6LAR - chains C and F of the 10 polymer chains in the assembly; structure by electron microscopy, 3.70 A resolution.

[Chain C]
Molecule: ESX-3 secretion system protein EccD3
Organism: Mycolicibacterium smegmatis MC2 155
Reference sequence: A0QQ46 (ECCD3_MYCS2); residue numbers follow UniProt; this construct covers 1-475
Sequence (475 residues; row label = number of the first residue in the row):
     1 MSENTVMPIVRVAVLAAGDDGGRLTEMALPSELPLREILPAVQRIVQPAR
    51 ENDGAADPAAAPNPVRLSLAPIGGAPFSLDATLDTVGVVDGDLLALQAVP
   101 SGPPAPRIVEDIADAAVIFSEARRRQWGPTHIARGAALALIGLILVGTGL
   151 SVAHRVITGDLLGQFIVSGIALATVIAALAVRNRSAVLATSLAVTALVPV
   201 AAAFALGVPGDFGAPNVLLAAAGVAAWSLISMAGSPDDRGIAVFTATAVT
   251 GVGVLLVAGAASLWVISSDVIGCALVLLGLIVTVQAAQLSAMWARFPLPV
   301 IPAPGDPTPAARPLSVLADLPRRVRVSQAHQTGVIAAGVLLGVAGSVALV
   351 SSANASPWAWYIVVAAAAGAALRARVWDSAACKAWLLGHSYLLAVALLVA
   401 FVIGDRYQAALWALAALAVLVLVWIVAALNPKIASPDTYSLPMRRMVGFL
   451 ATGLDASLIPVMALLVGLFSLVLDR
Unresolved in the structure: 1-7, 17-20, 48-64, 212-213, 473-475

[Chain F]
Molecule: ESX-3 secretion system protein EccC3
Organism: Mycolicibacterium smegmatis MC2 155
Reference sequence: A0QQ40 (ECCC3_MYCS2); numbering as in UniProt (aligned over 1-431)
Sequence (449 residues; numbered 1 to 449; the number before each row is that of its first residue):
     1 MSRLIFEHQRRLTPPTTRKGTITIEPPPQLPRVVPPSLLRRVLPFLIVIL
    51 IVGMIVALFATGMRLISPTMLFFPFVLLLAATALYRGGDNKMRTEEVDAE
   101 RADYLRYLSVVRDNVRAHAAEQRAALEWSHPEPEVLATIPGTRRQWERDP
   151 RDRDFLVLRAGRHDVPLDAALKVKDTADEIDLEPVAHSALRGLLDVQRTV
   201 RDAPTGLDVAKLARITVIGEADEARAAIRAWIAQAVTWHDPTMLGVALAA
   251 PDLESGDWSWLKWLPHVDVPNEADGVGPARYLTTSTAELRERLAPALADR
   301 PLFPAESGAALKHLLVVLDDPDADPDDIARKPGLTGVTVIHRTTELPNRE
   351 QYPDPERPILRVADGRIERWQVGGWQPCVDVADAMSAAEAAHIARRLSRW
   401 DSNPGYIRSTSTGSATFTTLLGIPDASALDVHLGGIKAFHHHHHHHHHH
Unresolved in the structure: 1, 45-91, 299-310, 331-333, 373-374, 402-449
Differences from the reference sequence: expression tag (432-449)

[Chain C / chain F interface]
Residue-residue contacts (21):
  Arg11(C) - Lys262(F)  hydrogen bond (side chain-backbone)
  Arg11(C) - Trp263(F)
  Arg11(C) - Val276(F)  hydrogen bond (side chain-backbone)
  Arg11(C) - Gly277(F)
  Arg11(C) - Pro278(F)
  Ala13(C) - Arg395(F)
  Leu24(C) - Arg395(F)
  Glu26(C) - Lys262(F)
  Glu26(C) - Trp263(F)
  Ala28(C) - Val276(F)  hydrophobic
  Val89(C) - Ser2(F)
  Asp90(C) - Ser2(F)
  Asp90(C) - Ser398(F)
  Asp90(C) - Arg399(F)
  Gly91(C) - Arg395(F)
  Gly91(C) - Ser398(F)
  Pro302(C) - Pro184(F)
  Pro304(C) - Asp181(F)
  Thr308(C) - Arg191(F)
  Pro309(C) - Arg191(F)
  Ala311(C) - Asp195(F)
Interface residues without a listed pair, chain C (15 interface residues in all): Ile9, Ile301
Interface residues without a listed pair, chain F (15 interface residues in all): Arg3, Leu4

[Overview]
Chain C and chain F each contribute 15 residues to their interface; the contacts include 2 hydrogen bonds.
Polar pairs include Arg11(C)-Lys262(F) and Arg11(C)-Val276(F).
Here chain C is ESX-3 secretion system protein EccD3 and chain F is ESX-3 secretion system protein EccC3, both
from Mycolicibacterium smegmatis MC2 155. Entry 6LAR (Structure of ESX-3 complex) was determined by electron
microscopy.
